5JM7 - chain A; structure by X-ray diffraction, 2.40 A resolution.

== Chain A ==
Molecule: Aerobactin synthase IucA
Source organism: Klebsiella pneumoniae subsp. pneumoniae
UniProtKB: A0A0X9V8F4 (A0A0X9V8F4_KLEPN); numbering as in UniProt (aligned over 1-574)
Sequence (576 residues; row label = number of the first residue in the row; numbers below 1 keep their minus sign (Gly-1 is residue -1)):
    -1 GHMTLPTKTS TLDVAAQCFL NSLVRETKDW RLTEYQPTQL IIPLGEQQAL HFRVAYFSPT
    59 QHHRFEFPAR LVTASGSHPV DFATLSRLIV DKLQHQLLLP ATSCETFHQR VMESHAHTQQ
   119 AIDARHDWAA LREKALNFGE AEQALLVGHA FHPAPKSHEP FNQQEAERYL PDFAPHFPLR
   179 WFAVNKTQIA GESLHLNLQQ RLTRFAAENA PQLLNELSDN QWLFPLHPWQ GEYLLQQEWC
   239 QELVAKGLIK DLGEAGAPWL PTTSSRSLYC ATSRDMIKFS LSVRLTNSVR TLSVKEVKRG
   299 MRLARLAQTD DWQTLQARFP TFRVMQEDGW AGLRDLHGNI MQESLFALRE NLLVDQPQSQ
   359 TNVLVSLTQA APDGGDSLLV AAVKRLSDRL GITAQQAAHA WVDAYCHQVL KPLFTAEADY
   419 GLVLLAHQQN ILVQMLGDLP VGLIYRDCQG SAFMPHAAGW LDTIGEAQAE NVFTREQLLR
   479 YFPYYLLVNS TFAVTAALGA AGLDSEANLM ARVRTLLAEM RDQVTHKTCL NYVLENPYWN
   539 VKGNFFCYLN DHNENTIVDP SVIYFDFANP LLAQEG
Disordered / not traced: -1 to 8, 281-288, 550-556, 572-574
Construct notes: expression tag (-1 to 0)
Reported in the primary citation:
  - conformationally variable residues (order/disorder transition): Val281 to Arg288

== In short ==
The paper reports conformational variability at Val281.
Chain A is Aerobactin synthase IucA (Klebsiella pneumoniae subsp. pneumoniae); the structure, The structure of
aerobactin synthetase IucA from a hypervirulent pathotype of Klebsiella pneumoniae, was determined by X-ray
diffraction, deposited together with 5JM8.
